PDB entry 2HOC | X-ray diffraction, 2.10 A resolution | chain A

[Chain A]
Molecule: Carbonic anhydrase 2
From: Homo sapiens
Notes: EC 4.2.1.1
Reference sequence: P00918 (CAH2_HUMAN); residues 2-260 here correspond to UniProt positions 1-259 (UniProt number = residue number - 1)
Chain sequence (259 residues; each row starts with the number of its first residue; note: 1 number in that range is skipped by the numbering (no residue carries it; nothing is unmodelled there)):
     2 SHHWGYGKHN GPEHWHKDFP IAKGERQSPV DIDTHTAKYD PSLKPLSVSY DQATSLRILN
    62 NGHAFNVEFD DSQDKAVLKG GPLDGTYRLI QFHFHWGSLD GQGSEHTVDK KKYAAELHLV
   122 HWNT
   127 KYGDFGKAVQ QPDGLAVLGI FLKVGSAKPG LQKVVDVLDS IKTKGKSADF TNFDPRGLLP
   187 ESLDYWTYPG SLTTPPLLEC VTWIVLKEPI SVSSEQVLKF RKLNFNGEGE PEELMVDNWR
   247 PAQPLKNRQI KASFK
Unresolved in the structure: 2
Bound ions: Zn2+: His-94, His-96, His-119 (together with 1CN); mercuribenzoic acid Hg: Gln-137, Cys-206
Residues lining bound ligands:
  - 1CN (5-{[(4-amino-3-chloro-5-fluorophenyl)sulfonyl]amino}-1,3,4-thiadiazole-2-sulfonamide), molecule 1: Asp-19, Phe-20, Pro-21, Ile-22, Val-135, Gln-136, Gln-137, Pro-202, Leu-203, Leu-204, Glu-205, Cys-206
  - 1CN, molecule 2: Gln-92, His-94, His-96, Glu-106, His-119, Val-121, Phe-131, Val-135, Val-143, Ser-197, Leu-198, Thr-199, Thr-200, Pro-202, Leu-204, Trp-209
  - mercuribenzoic acid (MBO): Arg-27, Val-135, Gln-136, Gln-137, Pro-138, Glu-205, Cys-206
UniProt features mapped onto this chain:
  - binding site (substrate): Thr-199, Thr-200
  - modified residue (Phosphoserine): Ser-166, Ser-173

[Overview]
Bound to chain A: compound 1CN and mercuribenzoic acid. His-94, His-96 and His-119 coordinate Zn2+. Gln-137
and Cys-206 form the mercuribenzoic acid Hg site. Curated annotation (UniProt) lists substrate-binding
residues Thr-199 and Thr-200.
Chain A is Carbonic anhydrase 2 (Homo sapiens); the structure, Crystal structure of the human carbonic
anhydrase II in complex with the
5-(4-amino-3-chloro-5-fluorophenylsulfonamido)-1,3,4-thiadiazole-2-sulfonamide inhibitor, was determined by
X-ray diffraction, deposited together with 2HNC.
